PDB entry 8S5I | electron microscopy, 3.10 A resolution | chains A and B of the 6 polymer chains in the assembly

== Chain A (and B) ==
Protein: Cystathionine beta-synthase
From: Homo sapiens
Notes: EC 4.2.1.22; chain B of this document is another copy of the same molecule, construct and numbering; everything in this record applies to it too
UniProtKB: P35520 (CBS_HUMAN); residue numbers follow UniProt; this construct covers 1-551
Sequence (559 residues; numbered 1 to 559; the number before each row is that of its first residue):
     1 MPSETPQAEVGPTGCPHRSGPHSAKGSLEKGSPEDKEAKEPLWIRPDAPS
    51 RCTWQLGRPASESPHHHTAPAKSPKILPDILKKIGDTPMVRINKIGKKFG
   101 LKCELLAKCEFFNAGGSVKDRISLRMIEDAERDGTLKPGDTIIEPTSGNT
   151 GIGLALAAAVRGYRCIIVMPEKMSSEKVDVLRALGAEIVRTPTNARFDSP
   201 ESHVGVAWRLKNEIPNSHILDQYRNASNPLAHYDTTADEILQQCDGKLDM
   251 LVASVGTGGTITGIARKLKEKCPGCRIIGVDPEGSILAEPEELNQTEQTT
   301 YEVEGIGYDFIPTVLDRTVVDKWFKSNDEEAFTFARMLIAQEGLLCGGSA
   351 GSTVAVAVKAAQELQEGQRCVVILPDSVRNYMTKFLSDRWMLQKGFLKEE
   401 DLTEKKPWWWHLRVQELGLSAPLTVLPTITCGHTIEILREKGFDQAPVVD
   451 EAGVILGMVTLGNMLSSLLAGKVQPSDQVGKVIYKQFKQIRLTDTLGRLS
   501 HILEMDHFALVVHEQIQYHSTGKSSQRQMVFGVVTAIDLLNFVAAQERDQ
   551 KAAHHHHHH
Not modelled in the structure: 1-41, 549-559
Sequence notes: expression tag (552-559)
Modified positions: K119 ((2S)-2-amino-6-[[3-hydroxy-2-methyl-5-(phosphonooxymethyl)pyridin-4-yl]methylideneamino]hexanoic acid; LLP)
Bound ions: heme Fe near H65 (its only coordinating residue here)
Small-molecule neighbours: heme (HEM): P49, S50, R51, C52, T53, W54, R58, P59, E62, S63, P64, H65, R224, A226, P229, L230, Y233, G263, R266, T313, V314
Curated features (UniProtKB/Swiss-Prot):
  - binding site (heme): C52, H65
  - binding site (pyridoxal 5'-phosphate): N149, G256 to T260, S349
  - modified residue: S27 (Phosphoserine), K119 (N6-(pyridoxal phosphate)lysine), S199 (Phosphoserine)
  - cross-link: K211 (Glycyl lysine isopeptide (Lys-Gly) (interchain with G-Cter in SUMO))
  - natural variant: R18 (R18C: Results in 1/3 to 2/3 the enzyme activity of the wild-type), P49 (P49L: In CBSD), R58 (R58W: In CBSD), H65 (H65R: In CBSD), P78 (P78R: In CBSD), G85 (G85R: In CBSD), T87 (T87N: In CBSD), P88 (P88S: In CBSD), L101 (L101P: In CBSD), K102 (K102N: In CBSD; K102Q), C109 (C109R: In CBSD), A114 (A114V: In CBSD), 81 further natural variant entries in UniProt
  - mutagenesis: C272 (C272A: Reduced heme content and cystathionine beta-synthase activity), C275 (C275S: Reduced heme content and cystathionine beta-synthase activity)
From the paper describing this entry:
  - self-association interface (contacts with another copy of this molecule); pairs are residue here / residue on that copy: L423-Y518 (hydrophobic contact), P422, F531
  - conformationally variable residues: A421, P422

== Interface between chain A and chain B ==
Contacting residue pairs - 138 pairs, chain A then chain B:
  K75(A) with Q242(B), hydrogen bond (side chain-backbone); Q243(B); D245(B), salt bridge
  I76(A) with M89(B); R91(B); Q243(B); R369(B)
  L77(A) with P88(B), hydrophobic; M89(B), hydrogen bond (backbone-backbone); V90(B); R91(B), hydrogen bond (backbone-backbone)
  P78(A) with R91(B); N93(B), hydrogen bond (backbone-side chain)
  I80(A) with V90(B); F112(B), hydrophobic; E342(B); L344(B), hydrophobic
  K83(A) with F112(B)
  P88(A) with L77(B), hydrophobic
  M89(A) with I76(B); L77(B), hydrogen bond (backbone-backbone)
  V90(A) with L77(B); I80(B)
  R91(A) with I76(B); L77(B), hydrogen bond (backbone-backbone); P78(B)
  N93(A) with P78(B), hydrogen bond (side chain-backbone)
  K94(A) with A159(B); V160(B), hydrogen bond (side chain-backbone)
  F112(A) with I80(B), hydrophobic; K83(B); A114(B), hydrophobic
  A114(A) with F112(B), hydrophobic; L345(B)
  L156(A) with G343(B)
  A159(A) with K94(B); A340(B); Q341(B)
  V160(A) with K94(B), hydrogen bond (backbone-side chain); E342(B)
  E171(A) with Q486(B); M505(B); D506(B); H507(B), hydrogen bond (side chain-backbone)
  V178(A) with M505(B), hydrophobic
  D179(A) with M382(B)
  V180(A) with M382(B), hydrophobic
  R182(A) with E504(B), salt bridge
  A183(A) with I339(B), hydrophobic; A340(B); L386(B), hydrophobic
  L184(A) with I339(B)
  I188(A) with E504(B)
  V189(A) with A536(B), hydrophobic
  R190(A) with L503(B); E504(B), hydrogen bond (side chain-backbone); M505(B); D506(B); H507(B), hydrogen bond (backbone-side chain)
  T191(A) with H507(B)
  P192(A) with Y484(B), hydrophobic; H507(B)
  N194(A) with V482(B); Y484(B)
  A195(A) with N463(B); Y484(B)
  R196(A) with S467(B); A470(B)
  D198(A) with S466(B)
  S199(A) with N463(B); S466(B), hydrogen bond
  P200(A) with G462(B)
  E201(A) with T460(B), hydrogen bond; N463(B); Y484(B), hydrogen bond; H507(B)
  R209(A) with I537(B)
  L210(A) with I537(B), hydrophobic; L540(B), hydrophobic
  E213(A) with L540(B); N541(B)
  Q242(A) with K75(B), hydrogen bond (backbone-side chain)
  Q243(A) with K75(B); I76(B)
  D245(A) with K75(B), salt bridge
  I339(A) with A183(B), hydrophobic; L184(B)
  A340(A) with A159(B); A183(B)
  Q341(A) with A159(B)
  E342(A) with I80(B); V160(B)
  G343(A) with L156(B)
  L344(A) with I80(B), hydrophobic
  L345(A) with A114(B); R379(B)
  R369(A) with I76(B)
  R379(A) with L345(B); M382(B)
  M382(A) with D179(B); V180(B), hydrophobic; R379(B)
  L386(A) with A183(B), hydrophobic
  T460(A) with E201(B), hydrogen bond
  G462(A) with P200(B)
  N463(A) with A195(B); S199(B); E201(B)
  S466(A) with D198(B); S199(B), hydrogen bond
  S467(A) with R196(B)
  A470(A) with R196(B)
  V482(A) with N194(B)
  Y484(A) with P192(B), hydrophobic; N194(B); A195(B); E201(B), hydrogen bond
  Q486(A) with E171(B)
  L503(A) with R190(B)
  E504(A) with R182(B), salt bridge; I188(B); R190(B), hydrogen bond (backbone-side chain)
  M505(A) with E171(B); V178(B), hydrophobic; R190(B)
  D506(A) with E171(B); R190(B)
  H507(A) with E171(B), hydrogen bond (backbone-side chain); R190(B), hydrogen bond (side chain-backbone); T191(B); P192(B); E201(B)
  A536(A) with V189(B), hydrophobic
  I537(A) with R209(B); L210(B), hydrophobic
  L540(A) with L210(B), hydrophobic; E213(B)
  N541(A) with E213(B)
Other interface residues (no listed pair), chain A (82 interface residues in all): D79, L106, N113, S175, E176, V206, I214, V378, I483, F508, A544
Other interface residues (no listed pair), chain B (82 interface residues in all): D79, L106, N113, S175, E176, V206, I214, V378, I483, F508, A544

== Overview ==
The chain A/chain B interface involves 82 residues from each chain, with 22 hydrogen bonds and 4 salt bridges.
Polar pairs include K75(A)-D245(B), R182(A)-E504(B) and K75(A)-Q242(B). Bound to chain A: heme. The paper
reports conformational variability at A421(A) and P422(A); a self-association interface involving P422(A),
L423(A) and F531(A).
Both chains are Cystathionine beta-synthase (Homo sapiens). Entry 8S5I (Full-length human cystathionine
beta-synthase with C-terminal 6xHis-tag, basal state, single particle reconstruction) was determined by
electron microscopy, deposited together with 8S5H, 8S5J, 8S5K, 8S5L and 8S5M.
